PDB entry 3Q0A | X-ray diffraction, 2.69 A resolution | chains A and C

# Chain A
Molecule: Virion RNA polymerase
Organism: Enterobacteria phage N4
Reference sequence: Q859P9 (Q859P9_BPN4); residues 1-1106 here correspond to UniProt positions 998-2103 (UniProt number = residue number + 997)
Amino-acid sequence (1118 residues; numbered -11 to 1106; the number before each row is that of its first residue; numbers below 1 keep their minus sign (Met-11 is residue -11)):
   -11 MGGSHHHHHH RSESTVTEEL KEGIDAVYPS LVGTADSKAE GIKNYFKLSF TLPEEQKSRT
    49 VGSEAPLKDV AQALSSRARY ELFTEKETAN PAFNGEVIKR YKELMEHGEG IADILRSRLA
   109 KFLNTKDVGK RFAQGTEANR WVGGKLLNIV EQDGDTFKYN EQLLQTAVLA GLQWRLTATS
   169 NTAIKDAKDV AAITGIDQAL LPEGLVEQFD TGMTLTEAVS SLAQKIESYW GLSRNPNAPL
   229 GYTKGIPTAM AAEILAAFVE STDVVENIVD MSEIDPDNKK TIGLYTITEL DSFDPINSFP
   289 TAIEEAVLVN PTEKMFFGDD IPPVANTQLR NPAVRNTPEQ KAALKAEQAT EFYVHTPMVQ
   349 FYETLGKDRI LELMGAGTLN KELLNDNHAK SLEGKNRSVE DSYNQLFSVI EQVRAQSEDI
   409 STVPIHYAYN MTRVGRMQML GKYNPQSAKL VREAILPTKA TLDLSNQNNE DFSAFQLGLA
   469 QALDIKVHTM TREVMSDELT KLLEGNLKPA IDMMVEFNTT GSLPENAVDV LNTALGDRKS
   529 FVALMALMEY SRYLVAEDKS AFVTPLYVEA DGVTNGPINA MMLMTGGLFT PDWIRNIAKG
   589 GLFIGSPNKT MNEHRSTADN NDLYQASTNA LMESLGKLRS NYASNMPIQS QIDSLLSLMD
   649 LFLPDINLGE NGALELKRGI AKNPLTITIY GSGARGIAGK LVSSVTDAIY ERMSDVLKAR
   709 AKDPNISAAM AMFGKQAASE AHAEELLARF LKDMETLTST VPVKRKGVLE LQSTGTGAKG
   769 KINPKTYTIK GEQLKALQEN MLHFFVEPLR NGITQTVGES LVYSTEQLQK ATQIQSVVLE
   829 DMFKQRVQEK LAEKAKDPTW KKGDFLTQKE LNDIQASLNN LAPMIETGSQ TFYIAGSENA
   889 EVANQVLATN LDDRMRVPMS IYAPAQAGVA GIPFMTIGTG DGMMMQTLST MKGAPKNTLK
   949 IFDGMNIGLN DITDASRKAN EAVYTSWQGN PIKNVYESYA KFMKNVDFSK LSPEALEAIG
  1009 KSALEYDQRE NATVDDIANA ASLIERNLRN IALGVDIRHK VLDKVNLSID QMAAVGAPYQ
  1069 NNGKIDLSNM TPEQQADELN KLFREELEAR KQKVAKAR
Not modelled in the structure: -11 to 5, 1101-1106
Construct notes: expression tag (-11 to 0)
Swiss-Prot annotation at these positions:
  - binding site (ATP): Lys437 to Arg440, Asp559 to Gly564, Lys670, Asn671
  - binding site (Mg(2+)): Asp559, Asp951
Residues lining bound ligands: GTP (guanosine-5'-triphosphate): Arg424, Lys437, Arg440, Lys670, Ile925, Ile949, Phe950, Asp951
What the authors report for this chain:
  - conformationally variable residues (side-chain flip): Tyr678
  - mutagenesis - K437A, R440A, E557A, N671A: decreased binding to GTP
  - mutagenesis - K437A, R440A: decreased catalytic activity on NTP at low concentration (4 muM)
  - mutagenesis - N671A: decreased catalytic activity on low NTP concentration (4 muM)
  - mutagenesis - E557A: decreased catalytic activity on 2 mM Mg2+
  - mutagenesis - K437A, R440A: decreased binding to initiating nucleotide
  - mutagenesis - N671A: decreased binding to second nucleotide

# Chain C
Molecule: 36-nt DNA strand
Sequence (36 nucleotides; each row starts with the number of its first residue; numbers below 1 keep their minus sign (DT-10 is residue -10)):
   -10 TGCCTCCCAG GCAGTCAAAA GAAGCGGAGC TTCTTC
Not modelled in the structure: -10 to 2, 23-25
Residues lining bound ligands: GTP (guanosine-5'-triphosphate): DT4, DC5, DA6

# Chain A / chain C interface
Pairs across the interface (61):
  Lys114(A) with DG15(C), hydrogen bond to the base; DG16(C), base contact
  Arg119(A) with DG16(C), hydrogen bond to the base
  Arg128(A) with DA17(C), phosphate contact
  Trp129(A) with DG16(C), stacking on the base
  Ala171(A) with DA7(C), base contact; DA8(C), base contact
  Lys173(A) with DA9(C), base contact
  Asp174(A) with DA6(C), hydrogen bond to the base
  Lys176(A) with DC5(C), salt bridge to the phosphate
  Asp177(A) with DA9(C), base contact
  Ile181(A) with DA9(C), base contact
  Thr202(A) with DA9(C), hydrogen bond to the base
  Leu203(A) with DA11(C), phosphate contact
  Thr204(A) with DA9(C), sugar contact
  Glu205(A) with DA8(C), base contact; DA9(C), base contact
  Ser208(A) with DA8(C), base contact
  Lys267(A) with DG10(C), hydrogen bond to the base; DC22(C), base contact
  Lys268(A) with DG10(C), salt bridge to the phosphate
  Thr269(A) with DG10(C), hydrogen bond to the base; DA11(C), hydrogen bond to the sugar
  Ile270(A) with DG10(C), sugar contact
  Gly271(A) with DG10(C), phosphate contact; DA11(C), hydrogen bond to the phosphate
  Arg318(A) with DA7(C), salt bridge to the phosphate
  Arg421(A) with DA6(C), salt bridge to the phosphate; DA7(C), salt bridge to the phosphate
  Val422(A) with DA6(C), sugar contact
  Ile675(A) with DT4(C), base contact
  Tyr678(A) with DT4(C), base contact
  Ser680(A) with DT4(C), hydrogen bond to the phosphate
  Gly681(A) with DT4(C), hydrogen bond to the phosphate
  Lys688(A) with DT4(C), base contact
  Gln817(A) with DG3(C), base contact
  Gln821(A) with DG3(C), base contact
  Lys849(A) with DA17(C), salt bridge to the phosphate
  Lys850(A) with DA17(C), phosphate contact; DG18(C), salt bridge to the phosphate
  Glu886(A) with DA8(C), sugar contact
  Asn887(A) with DA9(C), phosphate contact
  Ala888(A) with DA9(C), hydrogen bond to the phosphate
  Glu889(A) with DA9(C), phosphate contact
  Asp901(A) with DC14(C), hydrogen bond to the base; DG15(C), hydrogen bond to the base
  Arg902(A) with DA12(C), salt bridge to the phosphate; DG13(C), salt bridge to the phosphate
  Arg904(A) with DA12(C), hydrogen bond to the base; DG13(C), hydrogen bond to the base; DC14(C), base contact; DG18(C), base contact
  Gln914(A) with DG3(C), base contact
  Gly916(A) with DG3(C), base contact
  Val917(A) with DG3(C), base contact; DT4(C), sugar contact
  Ala918(A) with DC5(C), sugar contact
  Pro921(A) with DT4(C), base contact; DC5(C), sugar contact
  Phe922(A) with DC5(C), phosphate contact
  Ile925(A) with DC5(C), base contact
Also at the interface, not in a pair above, chain A (59 interface residues in all): Val116, Val130, Asn169, Ala180, Gln186, Ile256, Leu317, Thr420, Arg424, Gly679, Gly684, Asp900, Met903
Also at the interface, not in a pair above, chain C (18 interface residues in all): DC19

# Summary
59 residues of chain A and 18 residues of chain C are in contact; the contacts include 15 hydrogen bonds, 9
salt bridges and 1 aromatic stacking contact. Among the polar pairs are Lys114(A)-DG15(C), Arg119(A)-DG16(C)
and Asp174(A)-DA6(C). From the paper: K437A, R440A and E557A of chain A, among others, reduce binding to GTP;
conformational variability at Tyr678(A).
Chain A is Virion RNA polymerase (Enterobacteria phage N4) and chain C is a 36-nt DNA strand; the structure,
X-ray crystal structure of the transcription initiation complex of the N4 mini-vRNAP with P2 promoter:
Mismatch ..., was determined by X-ray diffraction together with 3Q22, 3Q23 and 3Q24 from the same study.
